Entry 7YNJ (electron microscopy, 3.33 A resolution); this record covers chains A and B.

# Chain A
Protein: Sodium/glucose cotransporter 2
From: Homo sapiens
UniProtKB: P31639 (SC5A2_HUMAN); residues 1-672 here = UniProt positions 1-672
Amino-acid sequence (672 residues; row label = number of the first residue in the row):
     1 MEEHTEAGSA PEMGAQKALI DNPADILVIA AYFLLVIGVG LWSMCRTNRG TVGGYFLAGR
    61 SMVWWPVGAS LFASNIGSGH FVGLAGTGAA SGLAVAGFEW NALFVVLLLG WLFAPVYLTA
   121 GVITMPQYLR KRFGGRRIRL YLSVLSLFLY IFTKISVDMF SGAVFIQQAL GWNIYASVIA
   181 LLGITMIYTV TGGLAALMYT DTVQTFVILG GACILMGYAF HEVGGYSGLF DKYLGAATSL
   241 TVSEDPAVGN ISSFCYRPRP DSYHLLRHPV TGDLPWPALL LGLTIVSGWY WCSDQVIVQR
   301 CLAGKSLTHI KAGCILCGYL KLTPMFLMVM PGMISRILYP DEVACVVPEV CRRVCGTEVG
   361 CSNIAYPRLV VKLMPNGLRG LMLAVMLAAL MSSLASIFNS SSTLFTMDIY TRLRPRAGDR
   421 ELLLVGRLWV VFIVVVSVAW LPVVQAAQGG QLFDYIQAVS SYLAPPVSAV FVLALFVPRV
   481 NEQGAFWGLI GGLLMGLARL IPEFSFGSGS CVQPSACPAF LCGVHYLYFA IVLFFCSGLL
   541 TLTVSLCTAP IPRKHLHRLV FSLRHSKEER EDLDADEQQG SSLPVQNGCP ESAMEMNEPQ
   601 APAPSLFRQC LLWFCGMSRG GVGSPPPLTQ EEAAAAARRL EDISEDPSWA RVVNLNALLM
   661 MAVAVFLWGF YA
Not modelled in the structure: 1-25, 47-59, 195-198, 575-640
Disulfides: Cys255-Cys511, Cys345-Cys351, Cys355-Cys361, Cys517-Cys522
Ligand contacts: methyl alpha-D-glucopyranoside (GYP): Asn75, His80, Phe98, Glu99, Ala102, Thr153, Leu283, Val286, Ser287, Trp289, Tyr290, Trp291, Phe453, Ile456, Gln457, Ser460

# Chain B
Protein: PDZK1-interacting protein 1
From: Homo sapiens
UniProtKB: Q13113 (PDZ1I_HUMAN); residues 1-114 here = UniProt positions 1-114
Amino-acid sequence (114 residues; numbered 1 to 114; the number before each row is that of its first residue):
     1 MSALSLLILG LLTAVPPASC QQGLGNLQPW MQGLIAVAVF LVLVAIAFAV NHFWCQEEPE
    61 PAHMILTVGN KADGVLVGTD GRYSSMAASF RSSEHENAYE NVPEEEGKVR STPM
Not modelled in the structure: 1-27, 56-114
Swiss-Prot annotation at these positions:
  - modified residue: Ser85 (Phosphoserine)

# How chain A and chain B interact
Residue-residue contacts (18; chain A residue first):
  Asn654(A) - Phe48(B)
  Leu658(A) - Val44(B)  hydrophobic
  Leu658(A) - Phe48(B)  hydrophobic
  Met661(A) - Phe40(B)  hydrophobic
  Ala662(A) - Val37(B)
  Val665(A) - Ala36(B)
  Val665(A) - Val37(B)
  Val665(A) - Phe40(B)  hydrophobic
  Phe666(A) - Gly33(B)
  Phe666(A) - Val37(B)  hydrophobic
  Gly669(A) - Gln32(B)  hydrogen bond (backbone-side chain)
  Gly669(A) - Gly33(B)
  Gly669(A) - Ala36(B)
  Phe670(A) - Pro29(B)
  Phe670(A) - Trp30(B)
  Phe670(A) - Gln32(B)  hydrogen bond (backbone-side chain)
  Phe670(A) - Gly33(B)
  Ala672(A) - Gln32(B)
Interface residues without a listed pair, chain A (11 interface residues in all): Phe104, Tyr671
Interface residues without a listed pair, chain B (10 interface residues in all): Leu34

# In short
11 residues of chain A and 10 residues of chain B are in contact; the contacts include 2 hydrogen bonds. Polar
pairs include Gly669(A)-Gln32(B) and Phe670(A)-Gln32(B). Bound to chain A: methyl alpha-D-glucopyranoside.
Chain A is Sodium/glucose cotransporter 2 and chain B is PDZK1-interacting protein 1, both from Homo sapiens;
the structure, Structure of human SGLT2-MAP17 complex bound with substrate AMG in the occluded conformation,
was determined by electron microscopy (same publication as 7YNI and 7YNK).
